2Y67 - chain A; structure by X-ray diffraction, 1.85 A resolution.

# Chain A
Molecule: Udp-N-acetylmuramoylalanine--D-glutamate ligase
Source organism: Escherichia coli
Notes: EC 6.3.2.9
UniProtKB: P14900 (MURD_ECOLI); residues 0-437 here correspond to UniProt positions 1-438 (UniProt number = residue number + 1)
Sequence (445 residues; numbered 0 to 444; the number before each row is that of its first residue; numbering starts at 0):
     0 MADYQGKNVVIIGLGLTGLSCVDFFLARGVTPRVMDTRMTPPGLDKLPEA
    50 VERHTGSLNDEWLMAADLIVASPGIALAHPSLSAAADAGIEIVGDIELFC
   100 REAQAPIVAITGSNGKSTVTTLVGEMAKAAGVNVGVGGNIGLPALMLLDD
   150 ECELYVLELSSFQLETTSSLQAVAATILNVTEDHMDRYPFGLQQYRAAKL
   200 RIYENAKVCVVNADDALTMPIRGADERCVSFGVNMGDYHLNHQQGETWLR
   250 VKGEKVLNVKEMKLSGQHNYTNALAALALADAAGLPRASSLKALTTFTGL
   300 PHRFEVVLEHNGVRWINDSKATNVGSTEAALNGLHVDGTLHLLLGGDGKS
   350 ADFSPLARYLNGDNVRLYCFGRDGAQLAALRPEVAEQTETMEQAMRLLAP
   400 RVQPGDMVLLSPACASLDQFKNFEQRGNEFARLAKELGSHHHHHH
Not modelled in the structure: 0, 221-224, 440-444
Sequence notes: expression tag (438-444)
Modified / non-standard residues: Lys198 (lysine nz-carboxylic acid; KCX)
Disulfides: Cys208-Cys227
Small-molecule neighbours: N21 ((2R)-2-[[4-[[4-[(Z)-(2,4-dioxo-1,3-thiazolidin-5-ylidene)methyl]phenoxy]methyl]phenyl]sulfonylamino]pentanedioic acid): Ile11, Gly12, Leu13, Met34, Asp35, Thr36, Arg37, Leu57, Ser71, Pro72, Gly73, Ile74, Phe161, His183, Thr321, Lys348, Ala414, Ser415, Leu416, Asn421, Phe422, Arg425
Curated features (UniProtKB/Swiss-Prot):
  - binding site (ATP): Gly111 to Thr117

# Overview
Bound to chain A: compound N21. UniProt lists 7 ATP-binding residues.
Chain A is Udp-N-acetylmuramoylalanine--D-glutamate ligase (Escherichia coli); the structure, New
5-Benzylidenethiazolidine-4-one Inhibitors of Bacterial MurD Ligase: Design, Synthesis, Crystal Structures,
and Biological Evaluation, was determined by X-ray diffraction (same publication as 2Y66).
